1BMB - chains A and I; structure by X-ray diffraction, 1.80 A resolution.

== Chain A ==
Molecule: Protein (growth factor receptor bound protein 2)
From: Homo sapiens
Notes: fragment: sh2 domain
Reference sequence: P62993 (GRB2_HUMAN); residue numbers follow UniProt; this construct covers 46-168
Sequence (123 residues; row label = number of the first residue in the row):
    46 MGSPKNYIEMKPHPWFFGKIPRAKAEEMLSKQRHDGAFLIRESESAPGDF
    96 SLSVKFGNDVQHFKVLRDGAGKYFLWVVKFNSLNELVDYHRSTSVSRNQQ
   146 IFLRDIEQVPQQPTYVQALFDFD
Not modelled in the structure: 46-55, 154-168
Construct notes: cloning artifact (46-48)
Curated features (UniProtKB/Swiss-Prot):
  - modified residue (N6-acetyllysine): Lys-50, Lys-109
  - cross-link: Lys-109 (Glycyl lysine isopeptide (Lys-Gly) (interchain with G-Cter in ubiquitin))
  - mutagenesis: Pro-49 (P49L: Ineffective in DNA synthesis. Abolishes interaction with SHB; when associated with L-206. Abolishes interaction with SOS1), Glu-89 (E89K: No effect on the interaction with SOS1), Ser-90 (S90N: No effect on the interaction with SOS1), Lys-109 (K109R: Loss of polyubiquitination), Val-123 (V123P: Strong loss of clustering of phospho-LAT at the T-cell plasma membrane)

== Chain I ==
Molecule: Protein (PKF270-974)
Notes: fragment: 174-182 of bcr-abl
Sequence (9 residues; row label = number of the first residue in the row):
     1 KPFYVNVEF
Modified / non-standard residues: Tyr-4 (o-phosphotyrosine; PTR)

== Interface between chain A and chain I ==
Residue-residue contacts - 21 pairs, chain A then chain I:
  Arg-67(A) / Pro-2(I)
  Arg-67(A) / Phe-3(I)  hydrogen bond (side chain-backbone)
  Arg-67(A) / Tyr-4(I)
  Arg-86(A) / Tyr-4(I)
  Ser-88(A) / Tyr-4(I)
  Ser-90(A) / Pro-2(I)
  Ser-90(A) / Tyr-4(I)
  Ser-96(A) / Tyr-4(I)
  Gln-106(A) / Val-5(I)
  His-107(A) / Tyr-4(I)
  His-107(A) / Val-5(I)  hydrogen bond (backbone-backbone)
  Phe-108(A) / Tyr-4(I)
  Phe-108(A) / Val-5(I)  hydrophobic
  Phe-108(A) / Asn-6(I)
  Lys-109(A) / Tyr-4(I)
  Lys-109(A) / Asn-6(I)  hydrogen bond (backbone-side chain)
  Lys-109(A) / Val-7(I)
  Leu-111(A) / Asn-6(I)
  Leu-120(A) / Asn-6(I)  hydrogen bond (backbone-side chain)
  Trp-121(A) / Val-5(I)
  Trp-121(A) / Asn-6(I)
Interface residues without a listed pair, chain A (13 interface residues in all): Glu-89

== Summary ==
13 residues of chain A and 6 residues of chain I are in contact; the contacts include 4 hydrogen bonds. Among
the polar pairs are Arg-67(A)/Phe-3(I), Lys-109(A)/Asn-6(I) and Leu-120(A)/Asn-6(I). Curated annotation
(UniProt) lists 5 mutagenesis sites on chain A.
Here chain A is Protein (growth factor receptor bound protein 2) (Homo sapiens) and chain I is Protein
(PKF270-974). Entry 1BMB (GRB2-SH2 domain in complex with kpfy*vnvef (PKF270-974)) was determined by X-ray
diffraction, deposited together with 1BM2.
